PDB entry 7SBM | X-ray diffraction, 2.80 A resolution | chains A and D

== Chain A (and D) ==
Molecule: Isoform 3 of Glutaminase kidney isoform, mitochondrial
Organism: Homo sapiens
Notes: EC 3.5.1.2; chain D of this document is another copy of the same molecule, construct and numbering; everything in this record applies to it too
UniProt: O94925 (GLSK_HUMAN), isoform O94925-3; residue numbers follow UniProt; this construct covers 72-598
Amino-acid sequence (539 residues; row label = number of the first residue in the row):
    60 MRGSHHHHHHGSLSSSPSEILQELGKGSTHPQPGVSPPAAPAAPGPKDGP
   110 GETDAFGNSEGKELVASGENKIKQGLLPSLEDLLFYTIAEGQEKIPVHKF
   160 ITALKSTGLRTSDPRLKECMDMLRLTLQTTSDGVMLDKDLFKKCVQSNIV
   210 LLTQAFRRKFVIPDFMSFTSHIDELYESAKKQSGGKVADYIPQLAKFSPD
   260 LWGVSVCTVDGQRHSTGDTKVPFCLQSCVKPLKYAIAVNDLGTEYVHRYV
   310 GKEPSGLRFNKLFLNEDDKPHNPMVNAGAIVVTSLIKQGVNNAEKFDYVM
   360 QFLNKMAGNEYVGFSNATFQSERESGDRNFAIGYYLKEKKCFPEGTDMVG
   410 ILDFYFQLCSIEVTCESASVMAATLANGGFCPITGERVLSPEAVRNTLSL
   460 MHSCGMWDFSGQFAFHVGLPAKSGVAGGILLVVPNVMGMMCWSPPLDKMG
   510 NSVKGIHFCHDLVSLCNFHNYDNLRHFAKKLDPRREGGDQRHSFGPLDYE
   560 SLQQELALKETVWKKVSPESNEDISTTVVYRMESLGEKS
Unresolved in the structure: 60-137, 190-191, 251-252, 316-320, 547-598 (chain D: 60-136, 251, 315-320, 547-598)
Sequence notes: initiating methionine (60); expression tag (61-71); engineered mutation Trp466 (Tyr in O94925)
Curated features (UniProtKB/Swiss-Prot):
  - region: Gly315 to Phe322 (Highly mobile activation loop)
  - binding site (substrate): Ser286, Asn335, Glu381, Asn388, Tyr414, Val484
  - site: Leu72, Ser73 (Cleavage)
  - modified residue: Lys130 (N6-succinyllysine), Lys164 (N6-succinyllysine), Lys311 (N6-acetyllysine)
  - natural variant: Arg272 (R272K: In DEE71), Pro313 (P313L: In GDPAG), Ser482 (S482C: In CASGID)
  - mutagenesis: Tyr249 (Y249A: Loss of enzyme activity), Ser286 (S286A: Loss of enzyme activity), Lys289 (K289A: Loss of enzyme activity), Phe318 (F318Y: No effect on catalytic activity. Loss of inhibition by BPTES; when associated with S-322), Leu321 (L321A: Decreased enzyme activity), Phe322 (F322S: No effect on catalytic activity. Loss of inhibition by BPTES; when associated with Y-318), Leu323 (L323A: Decreased enzyme activity), Tyr394 (Y394A: Decreased enzyme activity; Y394L: No effect on catalytic activity. Loss of inhibition by BPTES)
Ligand contacts: glutamine (GLN): Tyr249, Gln285, Ser286, Asn335, Glu381, Asn388, Tyr414, Cys418, Trp466, Gly483, Val484
From the paper describing this entry:
  - mutagenesis - Y466W: abolished catalytic activity on glutamine (citing earlier work)
  - catalytic residues: Ser286, Lys289, Tyr414
  - contacts within the chain: Tyr249-Glu381 (hydrogen bond)
  - mutagenesis - Y249F/Y466W: decreased binding to glutamine
  - conformationally variable residues (order/disorder transition): Ile250 to Lys255
  - mutagenesis - K320A/Y466W: increased binding to glutamine
  - self-association interface (contacts with another copy of this molecule); pairs are residue here / residue on that copy: Lys396-Asp386 (salt bridge)
  - binding site for glutamine: Trp466

== How chain A and chain D interact ==
Residue-residue contacts (66):
  Val268(A) with Arg534(D), hydrogen bond (backbone-side chain)
  Asp269(A) with Arg534(D), salt bridge
  Tyr293(A) with Phe474(D)
  Thr302(A) with Phe474(D)
  His306(A) with Phe474(D)
  Lys311(A) with Gln471(D); Phe474(D); His475(D), hydrogen bond
  Glu312(A) with Gly470(D); Gln471(D)
  Ala435(A) with Asn532(D), hydrogen bond (backbone-side chain)
  Asn436(A) with Asn532(D); Arg534(D), hydrogen bond; His535(D)
  Gly437(A) with Asn532(D)
  Phe439(A) with His535(D)
  Pro450(A) with His535(D); Ala537(D), hydrophobic
  Arg454(A) with His528(D); Tyr530(D); Asp531(D), salt bridge; Lys539(D)
  Asn455(A) with Phe474(D)
  Leu457(A) with Tyr530(D), hydrophobic
  Ser458(A) with His528(D); Tyr530(D)
  Leu459(A) with Phe474(D), hydrophobic
  His461(A) with His461(D), hydrogen bond; Tyr530(D), hydrogen bond
  Gln471(A) with Lys311(D), hydrogen bond; Glu312(D)
  Phe474(A) with Tyr293(D); His306(D); Lys311(D); Asn455(D); Leu459(D), hydrophobic
  His475(A) with Lys311(D), hydrogen bond
  Pro479(A) with Tyr530(D)
  Pro493(A) with Tyr530(D), hydrophobic
  Asn494(A) with Asn532(D), hydrogen bond; Leu533(D), hydrogen bond (side chain-backbone)
  His528(A) with Arg454(D); Ser458(D)
  Asn529(A) with Asn529(D), hydrogen bond; Tyr530(D), hydrogen bond
  Tyr530(A) with Arg454(D); Leu457(D), hydrophobic; Ser458(D); His461(D), hydrogen bond; Pro479(D), hydrophobic; Pro493(D), hydrophobic; Asn529(D), hydrogen bond
  Asp531(A) with Arg454(D), salt bridge
  Asn532(A) with Ala435(D), hydrogen bond (side chain-backbone); Asn436(D); Gly437(D); Asn494(D), hydrogen bond
  Leu533(A) with Asn494(D), hydrogen bond (backbone-side chain)
  Arg534(A) with Val268(D); Asp269(D), salt bridge; Asn436(D), hydrogen bond
  His535(A) with Asn436(D); Phe439(D); Pro450(D)
  Ala537(A) with Pro450(D), hydrophobic
  Lys539(A) with Arg454(D)
Also at the interface, not in a pair above, chain A (35 interface residues in all): Gly470
Also at the interface, not in a pair above, chain D (36 interface residues in all): Thr302, Gly477

== Overview ==
The interface between chain A and chain D involves 35 residues on one side and 36 on the other, with 18
hydrogen bonds and 4 salt bridges. Among the polar pairs are Asp269(A)-Arg534(D), Arg454(A)-Asp531(D) and
Val268(A)-Arg534(D). The paper reports catalytic residues Ser286(A), Lys289(A) and Tyr414(A); Y466W of chain A
abolishes catalytic activity on glutamine; 3 substitutions were tested in all.
Chain A and chain D are both Isoform 3 of Glutaminase kidney isoform, mitochondrial (Homo sapiens); the
structure, Human glutaminase C (Y466W) with L-Gln, open conformation, was determined by X-ray diffraction
together with 7SBN from the same study.
